7KB5 - chains A and D of the 6 polymer chains in the assembly; structure by electron microscopy, 3.80 A resolution.

# Chain A
Name: Protein transport protein SEC61
Organism: Saccharomyces cerevisiae BY4741
UniProtKB: P32915 (SC61A_YEAST); residues 1-480 here = UniProt positions 1-480
Amino-acid sequence (480 residues; row label = number of the first residue in the row):
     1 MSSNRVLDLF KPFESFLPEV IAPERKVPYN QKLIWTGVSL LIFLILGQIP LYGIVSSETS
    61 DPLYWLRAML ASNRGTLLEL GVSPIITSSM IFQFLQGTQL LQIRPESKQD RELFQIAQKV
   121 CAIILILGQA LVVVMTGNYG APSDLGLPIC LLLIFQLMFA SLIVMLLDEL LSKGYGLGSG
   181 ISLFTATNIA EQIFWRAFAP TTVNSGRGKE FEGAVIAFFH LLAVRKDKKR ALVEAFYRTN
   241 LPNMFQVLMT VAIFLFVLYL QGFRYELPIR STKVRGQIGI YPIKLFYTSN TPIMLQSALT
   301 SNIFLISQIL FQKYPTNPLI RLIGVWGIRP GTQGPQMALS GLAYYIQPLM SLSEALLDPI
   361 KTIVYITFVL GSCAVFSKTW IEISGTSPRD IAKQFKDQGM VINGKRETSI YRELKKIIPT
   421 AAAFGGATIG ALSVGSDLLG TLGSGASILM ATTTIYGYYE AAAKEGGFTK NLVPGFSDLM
Not modelled in the structure: 1-11, 55-61, 102-106, 143-146, 205-210, 329-335, 468-480
UniProt features mapped onto this chain:
  - mutagenesis: Lys273 (K273P/G: Severe growth defect), Arg275 (R275D/G/P/Q/Y: Severe growth defect; R275E/F/V: Severe growth defect; lowers SRP-dependent and SRP-independent translocation), Gly276 (G276P: Severe growth defect), Lys405 (K405D/E/P: Severe growth defect), Arg406 (R406D: Severe growth defect; lowers SRP-dependent translocation; R406E: Severe growth defect; lowers SRP-dependent and SRP-independent translocation; R406H/W: Severe growth defect)
Reported in the primary citation:
  - mutagenesis - M90L/T185I/M294I/M450L: unchanged growth
  - mutagenesis - M90L/T185I/M294I/M450L: decreased growth in response to FN3mut

# Chain D
Name: Protein translocation protein SEC63
Organism: Saccharomyces cerevisiae BY4741
UniProtKB: P14906 (SEC63_YEAST); residue numbers follow UniProt; this construct covers 2-440, 449-663
Amino-acid sequence (676 residues; numbered -13 to 670; 8 numbers in that range are skipped by the numbering (no residue carries them; nothing is unmodelled there); the number before each row is that of its first residue; numbers below 1 keep their minus sign (Gly-13 is residue -13)):
   -13 GGSGGSGGSG GSGGSPTNYE YDEASETWPS FILTGLLMVV GPMTLLQIYQ IFFGANAEDG
    47 NSGKSKEFNE EVFKNLNEEY TSDEIKQFRR KFDKNSNKKS KIWSRRNIII IVGWILVAIL
   107 LQRINSNDAI KDAATKLFDP YEILGISTSA SDRDIKSAYR KLSVKFHPDK LAKGLTPDEK
   167 SVMEETYVQI TKAYESLTDE LVRQNYLKYG HPDGPQSTSH GIASGSGGSG GSASPLLVVC
   227 YVALLGLILP YFVSRWWART QSYTKKGIHN VTASNFVSNL VNYKPSEIVT TDLILHWLSF
   287 AHEFKQFFPD LQPTDFEKLL QDHINRRDSG KLNNAKFRIV AKCHSLLHGL LDIACGFRNL
   347 DIALGAINTF KCIVQAVPLT PNCQILQLPN VDKEHFITKT GDIHTLGKLF TLEDAKIGEV
   407 LGIKDQAKLN ETLRVASHIP NLKIIKADFL VPGR
   449 PYISLKVLVR SAKQPLIPTS LIPEENLTEP QDSESQRDPF AMMSKQPLVP YSFAPFFPTK
   509 RRGSWCCLVS SQKDGKILQT PIIIEKLSYK NLNDDKDFFD KRIKMDLTKH EKFDINDWEI
   569 GTIKIPLGQP APETVGDFFF RVIVKSTDYF TTDLDITMNM KVRDSPAVEQ VEVYSEEDDE
   629 YSTDDDETES DDESDASDYT DIDTDTEAED DESPEGENLY FQ
Not modelled in the structure: -13 to 53, 79-219, 613-670
Construct notes: expression tag (-13 to 1, 664-670); engineered mutation Ser210 (Leu in P14906), Gly211 (Pro in P14906), Ser212 (Arg in P14906), Gly213 (Phe in P14906), Gly214 (Leu in P14906), Ser215 (Val in P14906), Gly216 (Asp in P14906), Arg440 (Glu in P14906), Ser481 (Phe in P14906)
UniProt features mapped onto this chain:
  - modified residue: Ser512 (Phosphoserine)
  - mutagenesis: Ala179 (A179T: Temperature-sensitive), Pro426 (P426L: Temperature-sensitive), Ile431 (I431N: Temperature-sensitive), Pro503 (P503A: Temperature-sensitive), Gly511 (G511R: Temperature-sensitive), Thr652 (T652A: Abolishes interaction with SEC62; defect in protein translocation), Thr654 (T654A: Abolishes interaction with SEC62; defect in protein translocation)

# How chain A and chain D interact
Contacting residue pairs - 7 pairs, chain A then chain D:
  Gln31(A) - Trp243(D)
  Gln31(A) - Thr246(D)
  Ile34(A) - Trp242(D)  hydrophobic
  Trp35(A) - Trp243(D)
  Ile45(A) - Leu231(D)  hydrophobic
  Ile49(A) - Tyr227(D)
  Gln277(A) - Gly439(D)
Interface residues without a listed pair, chain A (7 interface residues in all): Ile42
Interface residues without a listed pair, chain D (7 interface residues in all): Leu235

# In short
Chain A and chain D each contribute 7 residues to their interface. From UniProt: 5 mutagenesis sites on chain
A; 7 mutagenesis sites on chain D. The paper reports that M90L/T185I/M294I/M450L of chain A reduce growth in
response to FN3mut; M90L/T185I/M294I/M450L of chain A leave growth unchanged.
Chain A is Protein transport protein SEC61 and chain D is Protein translocation protein SEC63, both from
Saccharomyces cerevisiae BY4741; the structure, Cryo-EM structure of the Sec complex from yeast, Sec63 FN3 and
residues 210-216 mutated, was determined by electron microscopy (same publication as 7KAH, 7KAI, 7KAJ, 7KAK,
7KAL, 7KAM and 8 further entries).
